PDB entry 7NNT | electron microscopy, 3.40 A resolution | chains A and D of the 4 polymer chains in the assembly

[Chain A]
Name: Energy-coupling factor transporter ATP-binding protein EcfA1
From: Lactobacillus delbrueckii subsp. bulgaricus (strain ATCC 11842 / DSM 20081 / JCM 1002 / NBRC 13953 / NCIMB 11778)
Notes: EC 7.-.-.-
Reference sequence: Q1GBJ0 (ECFA1_LACDA); residues 2-282 here = UniProt positions 2-282
Amino-acid sequence (300 residues; row label = number of the first residue in the row; numbers below 1 keep their minus sign (Met-17 is residue -17)):
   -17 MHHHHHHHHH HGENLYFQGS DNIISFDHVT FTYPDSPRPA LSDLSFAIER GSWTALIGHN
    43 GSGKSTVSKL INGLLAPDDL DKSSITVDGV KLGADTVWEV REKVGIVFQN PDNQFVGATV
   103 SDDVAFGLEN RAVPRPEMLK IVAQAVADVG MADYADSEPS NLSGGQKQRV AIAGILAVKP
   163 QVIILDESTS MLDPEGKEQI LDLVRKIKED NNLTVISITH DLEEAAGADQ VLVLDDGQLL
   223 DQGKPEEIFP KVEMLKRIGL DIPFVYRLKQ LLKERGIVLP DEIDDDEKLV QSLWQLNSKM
Disordered / not traced: -17 to 0, 15-16, 282
Construct notes: initiating methionine (-17); expression tag (-16 to 1)
Swiss-Prot annotation at these positions:
  - binding site (ATP): Gly40 to Ser47

[Chain D]
Name: Energy-coupling factor transporter transmembrane protein EcfT
From: Lactobacillus delbrueckii subsp. bulgaricus (strain ATCC 11842 / DSM 20081 / JCM 1002 / NBRC 13953 / NCIMB 11778)
Reference sequence: Q1GBI8 (Q1GBI8_LACDA); residue numbers follow UniProt; this construct covers 1-265
Amino-acid sequence (265 residues; row label = number of the first residue in the row):
     1 MSKIIIGRYL PGTTFVYRVD PRAKLLTTFY FIIMIFLANN WVSYLVISIF GLAYVFATGL
    61 KARVFWDGVK PMIWMIVFTS LLQTFFMAGG KVYWHWWIFT LSSEGLINGL YVFIRFAMII
   121 LVSTVMTVTT KPLEIADAME WMLTPLKLFK VNVGMISLVI SIALRFVPTL FDQTVKIMNA
   181 QRSRGADFND GGLVKRAKSV VPMLVPLFID SLEVALDLST AMESRGYKGS EGRTRYRILE
   241 WSKVDLIPVA YCLLLTILMI TTRKH
Disordered / not traced: 1-6

[How chain A and chain D interact]
Residue-residue contacts (55; chain A residue first):
  Lys51(A) with Thr220(D)
  Asn54(A) with Ser224(D), hydrogen bond
  Leu56(A) with Thr220(D); Glu223(D); Ser224(D)
  Trp80(A) with Tyr227(D); Lys228(D)
  Arg83(A) with Glu223(D), hydrogen bond (side chain-backbone); Ser224(D)
  Phe90(A) with Thr220(D); Ala221(D), hydrophobic; Ser224(D)
  Asn92(A) with Glu213(D)
  Asp94(A) with Arg165(D), salt bridge; Phe166(D); Thr169(D)
  Asn95(A) with Phe166(D); Glu213(D); Val214(D); Asp217(D), hydrogen bond; Leu218(D)
  Gln96(A) with Ala221(D)
  Phe97(A) with Arg165(D), hydrogen bond (backbone-side chain)
  Val98(A) with Arg165(D); Leu218(D), hydrophobic; Met222(D), hydrophobic
  Gly99(A) with Arg165(D)
  Ala100(A) with Leu133(D), hydrophobic
  Ser103(A) with Tyr236(D)
  Asp104(A) with Arg237(D), salt bridge
  Asp105(A) with Arg225(D), salt bridge
  Val106(A) with Arg225(D), hydrogen bond (backbone-side chain)
  Ala107(A) with Tyr236(D), hydrophobic
  Phe108(A) with Met222(D), hydrophobic; Tyr227(D), hydrophobic; Arg233(D)
  Gly109(A) with Arg225(D)
  Glu111(A) with Arg233(D), salt bridge; Thr234(D), hydrogen bond (backbone-backbone); Tyr236(D)
  Asn112(A) with Gly226(D), hydrogen bond (side chain-backbone); Tyr227(D); Arg233(D), hydrogen bond
  Arg113(A) with Arg225(D), hydrogen bond (side chain-backbone)
  Ala114(A) with Gly232(D); Thr234(D)
  Val115(A) with Thr234(D), hydrogen bond (backbone-side chain)
  Arg117(A) with Arg235(D); Tyr236(D), hydrogen bond (side chain-backbone); Ile238(D)
  Met120(A) with Thr234(D); Tyr236(D), hydrophobic
  Leu121(A) with Tyr236(D)
  Pro141(A) with Arg165(D)
  Gly156(A) with Arg225(D)
Other interface residues (no listed pair), chain A (36 interface residues in all): Ile88, Leu110, Val124, Ser142, Ile157
Other interface residues (no listed pair), chain D (25 interface residues in all): Pro168

[In short]
The interface between chain A and chain D involves 36 residues on one side and 25 on the other; the contacts
include 11 hydrogen bonds and 4 salt bridges. Among the polar pairs are Asp94(A)-Arg165(D),
Asp104(A)-Arg237(D) and Asp105(A)-Arg225(D).
Chain A is Energy-coupling factor transporter ATP-binding protein EcfA1 and chain D is Energy-coupling factor
transporter transmembrane protein EcfT, both from Lactobacillus delbrueckii subsp. bulgaricus (strain ATCC
11842 / DSM 20081 / JCM 1002 / NBRC 13953 / NCIMB 11778); the structure, Cryo-EM structure of the
folate-specific ECF transporter complex in DDM micelles, was determined by electron microscopy together with
7NNU from the same study.
